PDB entry 2KI6 | solution NMR | chains A and B of the 6 polymer chains in the assembly

[Chain A]
Name: Synaptotagmin-1
Organism: Homo sapiens
Notes: fragment: C2A domain
UniProt: P21579 (SYT1_HUMAN); residues 1-128 here correspond to UniProt positions 141-268 (UniProt number = residue number + 140)
Amino-acid sequence (128 residues; each row starts with the number of its first residue):
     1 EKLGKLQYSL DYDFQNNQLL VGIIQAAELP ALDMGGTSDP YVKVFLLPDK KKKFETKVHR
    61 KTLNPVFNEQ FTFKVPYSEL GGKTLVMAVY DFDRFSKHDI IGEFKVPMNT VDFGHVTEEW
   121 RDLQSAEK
Curated features (UniProtKB/Swiss-Prot):
  - binding site (Ca(2+)): L32, D33, D39, D91, F92, D93, S96, K97, D99
  - modified residue: Y90 (Phosphotyrosine), S125 (Phosphoserine)

[Chain B]
Name: Heparin-binding growth factor 1
Organism: Homo sapiens
UniProt: P05230 (FGF1_HUMAN); residues 1-133 here correspond to UniProt positions 23-155 (UniProt number = residue number + 22)
Amino-acid sequence (133 residues; row label = number of the first residue in the row):
     1 YKKPKLLYCS NGGHFLRILP DGTVDGTRDR SDQHIQLQLS AESVGEVYIK STETGQYLAM
    61 DTDGLLYGSQ TPNEECLFLE RLEENHYNTY ISKKHAEKNW FVGLKKNGSC KRGPRTHYGQ
   121 KAILFLPLPV SSD
Curated features (UniProtKB/Swiss-Prot):
  - region: K105 to K121 (Heparin-binding)
  - motif: K2 to K5 (Nuclear localization signal)
  - binding site (heparin): N11

[Interface between chain A and chain B]
Residue-residue contacts (10; chain A residue first):
  E1(A) with K105(B); R112(B)
  P107(A) with R28(B)
  N109(A) with D29(B)
  T110(A) with R28(B)
  Q124(A) with K105(B); N107(B)
  K128(A) with G108(B); S109(B); K111(B)
Interface residues without a listed pair, chain A (9 interface residues in all): T84, K105, E127
Interface residues without a listed pair, chain B (10 interface residues in all): D25, T27
Interface features reported in the paper:
  - specific contacts: K105(A)-G108(B), T110(A)-R28(B), Q124(A)-N107(B), Q124(A)-K105(B), K128(A)-G108(B), R112(B)-E127(A)
  - interface residues, chain A: N109(A)
  - interface residues, chain B: T27(B), S109(B), K111(B)

[Summary]
9 residues of chain A and 10 residues of chain B are in contact. The authors report contacts between K105(A)
and G108(B), T110(A) and R28(B) and Q124(A) and N107(B) among others. UniProt lists 9 Ca2+-binding residues on
chain A; heparin-binding residue N11(B) on chain B. The paper reports interface residues N109(A) and T27(B)
among others.
Here chain A is Synaptotagmin-1 and chain B is Heparin-binding growth factor 1, both from Homo sapiens. Entry
2KI6 (The FGF1-S100A13-C2A hetero-hexameric complex structure: A component in the non-classical pathway for
FGF1 secretion) was determined by solution NMR together with 2KI4 from the same study.
